PDB entry 3HHZ | X-ray diffraction, 3.50 A resolution | chains L and R of the 11 polymer chains in the assembly

== Chain L ==
Molecule: Nucleoprotein
Source organism: Vesicular stomatitis Indiana virus
UniProt: Q77E03 (NCAP_VSIVN); residue numbers follow UniProt; this construct covers 2-422
Amino-acid sequence (421 residues; numbered 2 to 422; the number before each row is that of its first residue):
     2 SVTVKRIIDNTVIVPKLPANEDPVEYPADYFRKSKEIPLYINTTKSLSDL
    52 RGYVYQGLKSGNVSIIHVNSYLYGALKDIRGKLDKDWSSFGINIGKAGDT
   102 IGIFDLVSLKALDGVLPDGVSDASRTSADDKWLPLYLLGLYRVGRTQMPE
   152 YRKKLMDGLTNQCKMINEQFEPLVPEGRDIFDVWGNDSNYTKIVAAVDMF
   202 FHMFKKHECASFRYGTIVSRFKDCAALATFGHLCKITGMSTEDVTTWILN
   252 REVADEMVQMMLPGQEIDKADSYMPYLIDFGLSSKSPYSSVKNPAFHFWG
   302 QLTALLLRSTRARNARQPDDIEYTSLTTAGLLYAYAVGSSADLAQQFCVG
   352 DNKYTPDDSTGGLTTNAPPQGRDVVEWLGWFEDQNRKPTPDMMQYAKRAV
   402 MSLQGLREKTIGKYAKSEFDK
Curated features (UniProtKB/Swiss-Prot):
  - binding site (RNA): Arg143, Tyr152, Lys206, Arg214, Lys286, Arg317, Arg408
  - mutagenesis: Ser290 (S290W: Loss of RNA-binding)

== Chain R ==
Molecule: 45-nt RNA strand
Source organism: Escherichia coli
Sequence (45 nucleotides; each row starts with the number of its first residue):
     1 UUUUUUUUUUUUUUUUUUUUUUUUUUUUUUUUUUUUUUUUUUUUU

== How chain L and chain R interact ==
Residue-residue contacts - 27 pairs, chain L then chain R:
  Arg143(L) with U17(R), salt bridge to the phosphate
  Met149(L) with U15(R), sugar contact
  Glu151(L) with U15(R), sugar contact; U16(R), phosphate contact
  Asp158(L) with U18(R), phosphate contact
  Arg214(L) with U19(R), phosphate contact
  Tyr215(L) with U19(R), phosphate contact
  Ile218(L) with U19(R), phosphate contact
  Asp224(L) with U11(R), hydrogen bond to the sugar; U12(R), phosphate contact; U13(R), phosphate contact
  Cys225(L) with U13(R), phosphate contact
  Ala226(L) with U13(R), sugar contact; U14(R), phosphate contact
  Lys286(L) with U11(R), sugar contact; U12(R), salt bridge to the phosphate
  Ser287(L) with U12(R), hydrogen bond to the phosphate
  Ser290(L) with U13(R), phosphate contact
  Ser291(L) with U13(R), hydrogen bond to the phosphate
  Val292(L) with U12(R), phosphate contact; U13(R), phosphate contact
  Arg312(L) with U14(R), base contact
  Asn315(L) with U14(R), sugar contact
  Arg317(L) with U13(R), sugar contact; U14(R), salt bridge to the phosphate
  Arg408(L) with U15(R), hydrogen bond to the phosphate; U16(R), salt bridge to the phosphate
Interface residues without a listed pair, chain L (25 interface residues in all): Asp23, Arg146, Lys155, Ile279, Ser285, Ala316

== Overview ==
25 residues of chain L and 9 residues of chain R are in contact, with 4 hydrogen bonds and 4 salt bridges.
Polar pairs include Asp224(L)-U11(R), Ser287(L)-U12(R) and Ser291(L)-U13(R). From UniProt: 7 RNA-binding
residues and one mutagenesis site on chain L.
Here chain L is Nucleoprotein (Vesicular stomatitis Indiana virus) and chain R is a 45-nt RNA strand
(Escherichia coli). Entry 3HHZ (Complex of the vesicular stomatitis virus nucleocapsid and the
nucleocapsid-binding domain of the phosphoprotein) was determined by X-ray diffraction, deposited together
with 3HHW.
